PDB entry 6XCE | X-ray diffraction, 2.50 A resolution | chain A

[Chain A]
Molecule: Botulinum neurotoxin type A
Organism: Clostridium botulinum
Notes: EC 3.4.24.69
UniProtKB: P0DPI0 (BXA1_CLOBO); residue numbers follow UniProt; this construct covers 3-424
Amino-acid sequence (440 residues; numbered -15 to 424; the number before each row is that of its first residue; numbers below 1 keep their minus sign (His-15 is residue -15)):
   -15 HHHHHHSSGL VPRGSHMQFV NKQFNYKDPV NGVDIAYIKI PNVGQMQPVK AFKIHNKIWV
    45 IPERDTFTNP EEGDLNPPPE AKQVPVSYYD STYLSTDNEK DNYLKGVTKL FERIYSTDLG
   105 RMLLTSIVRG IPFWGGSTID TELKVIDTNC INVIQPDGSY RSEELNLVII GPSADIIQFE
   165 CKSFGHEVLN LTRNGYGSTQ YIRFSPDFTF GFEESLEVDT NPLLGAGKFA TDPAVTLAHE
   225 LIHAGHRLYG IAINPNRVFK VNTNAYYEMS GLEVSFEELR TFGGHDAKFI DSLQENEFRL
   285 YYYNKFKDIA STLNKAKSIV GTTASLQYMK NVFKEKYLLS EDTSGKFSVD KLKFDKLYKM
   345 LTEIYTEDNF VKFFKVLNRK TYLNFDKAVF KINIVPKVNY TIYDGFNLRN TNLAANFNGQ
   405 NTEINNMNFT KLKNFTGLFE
Disordered / not traced: -15 to 0, 424
Differences from the reference sequence: expression tag (-15 to 2)
Glycans and other covalent adducts: compound UZM linked to Cys165
Residues lining bound ligands: UZM ((3S)-3-(2,4-dichlorophenyl)-N~1~-hydroxy-N~5~-(3-sulfanylpropyl)pentanediamide): Val70, Ile161, Gln162, Phe163, Glu164, Phe194, Thr215, Thr220, His223, Glu224, His227, Glu262, Arg363, Tyr366, Asp370
Swiss-Prot annotation at these positions:
  - active site: Glu224 (Proton acceptor)
  - binding site (Zn(2+)): His223, His227, Glu262
  - site (Transition state stabilizer): Arg363, Tyr366
  - natural variant: Val27 (V27A: In strain: 62A)
  - mutagenesis: Glu224 (E224D: Light chain has 5% cleavage activity on SNAP25. KM for SNAP25 is nearly wild-type; E224Q: Light chain no longer cleaves SNAP25, no effect on substrate or Zn(2+) binding), His227 (H227Y: Light chain no longer cleaves SNAP25, not toxic in vitro or in vivo when reconstituted with heavy chain), Glu262 (E262A: Light chain has 20% cleavage activity on SNAP25, 40% decrease in Zn(2+)), Phe266 (F266A: Light chain has 50% cleavage activity on SNAP25, no effect on Zn(2+) binding), Glu351 (E351A/Q: Wild-type KM for SNAP25, no protease activity, about 30% less Zn(2+)), Arg363 (R363A/H/K: Wild-type KM for SNAP25, about 75-fold decrease in kcat, no effect on Zn(2+) binding), Tyr366 (Y366A: Light chain has 40% cleavage activity on SNAP25, 30% decrease in Zn(2+); Y366F: About wild-type KM for SNAP25, 35-fold decrease in kcat, no effect on Zn(2+) binding)
Reported in the primary citation:
  - binding site for UZM: Cys165
  - mutagenesis - C165S: decreased binding to UZM

[Overview]
Covalently linked compound UZM: at Cys165. From UniProt: active-site residue Glu224, 3 Zn2+-binding residues
and 7 mutagenesis sites. From the paper: a binding site for UZM at Cys165; C165S reduces binding to UZM.
Chain A is Botulinum neurotoxin type A (Clostridium botulinum); the structure, Structure of the C. botulinum
neurotoxin serotype A light chain protease in complex with covalent inhibitor ..., was determined by X-ray
diffraction (same publication as 6XCD, 6XCB, 6XCC and 6XCF).
